Entry 6OM3 (X-ray diffraction, 3.30 A resolution); this record covers chains F and J of the 12 polymer chains in the assembly.

== Chain F ==
Molecule: Histone H4
Source organism: Xenopus laevis
UniProt: P62799 (H4_XENLA); residues 0-102 here correspond to UniProt positions 1-103 (UniProt number = residue number + 1)
Chain sequence (103 residues; row label = number of the first residue in the row; numbering starts at 0):
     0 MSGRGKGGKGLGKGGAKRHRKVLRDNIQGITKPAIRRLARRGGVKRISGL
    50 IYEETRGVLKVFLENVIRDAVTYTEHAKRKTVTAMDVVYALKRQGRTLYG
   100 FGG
Not modelled in the structure: 0-17, 101-102
Curated features (UniProtKB/Swiss-Prot):
  - DNA-binding region: Lys16 to Lys20
  - modified residue: Ser1 (N-acetylserine), Arg3 (Asymmetric dimethylarginine), Lys5 (N6-(2-hydroxyisobutyryl)lysine), Lys8 (N6-(2-hydroxyisobutyryl)lysine), Lys12 (N6-(2-hydroxyisobutyryl)lysine), Lys16 (N6-(2-hydroxyisobutyryl)lysine), Lys20 (N6,N6,N6-trimethyllysine), Lys31 (N6-(2-hydroxyisobutyryl)lysine), Lys44 (N6-(2-hydroxyisobutyryl)lysine), Ser47 (Phosphoserine), Tyr51 (Phosphotyrosine), Lys59 (N6-(2-hydroxyisobutyryl)lysine), Lys77 (N6-(2-hydroxyisobutyryl)lysine), Lys79 (N6-(2-hydroxyisobutyryl)lysine), Tyr88 (Phosphotyrosine), Lys91 (N6-(2-hydroxyisobutyryl)lysine)
  - cross-link (Glycyl lysine isopeptide (Lys-Gly)): Lys31 (interchain with G-Cter in UFM1), Lys91 (interchain with G-Cter in ubiquitin)

== Chain J ==
Molecule: 147-nt DNA strand
Sequence (147 nucleotides; each row starts with the number of its first residue):
     1 ATCGGATGTATATATCTGACACGTGCCTGGAGACTAGGGAGTAATCCCCT
    51 TGGCGGTTAAAACGCGGGGGAGAATCCGTACGTGCGTTTAAGCGGTGCTA
   101 GAGCTGTCTACGACCAATTGAGCGGCCTCGGCACCGGGATTCTCGAT

== Chain F / chain J interface ==
Pairs across the interface (11; chain F residue first):
  Arg45(F) with DC81(J), hydrogen bond to the sugar; DG82(J), phosphate contact
  Ile46(F) with DC81(J), sugar contact; DG82(J), hydrogen bond to the phosphate
  Ser47(F) with DC81(J), hydrogen bond to the phosphate
  Gly48(F) with DC81(J), hydrogen bond to the phosphate
  Arg78(F) with DA102(J), phosphate contact
  Lys79(F) with DG101(J), salt bridge to the phosphate; DA102(J), hydrogen bond to the phosphate
  Thr80(F) with DG101(J), phosphate contact; DA102(J), hydrogen bond to the phosphate
Also at the interface, not in a pair above, chain F (8 interface residues in all): Lys44
Also at the interface, not in a pair above, chain J (6 interface residues in all): DA80, DG103

== Summary ==
8 residues of chain F and 6 residues of chain J are in contact, with 6 hydrogen bonds and 1 salt bridge. Polar
contacts include Arg45(F)-DC81(J), Ile46(F)-DG82(J) and Ser47(F)-DC81(J). From UniProt: a DNA-binding region
on chain F.
Chain F is Histone H4 (Xenopus laevis) and chain J is a 147-nt DNA strand; the structure, Crystal structure of
the Orc1 BAH domain in complex with a nucleosome core particle, was determined by X-ray diffraction.
